6OW3 - chains D and H of the 9 polymer chains in the assembly; structure by X-ray diffraction, 2.77 A resolution.

# Chain D
Protein: DNA-directed RNA polymerase subunit beta'
From: Thermus thermophilus
Notes: EC 2.7.7.6
Reference sequence: Q8RQE8 (RPOC_THET8); residue numbers follow UniProt; this construct covers 1-1524
Amino-acid sequence (1524 residues; each row starts with the number of its first residue):
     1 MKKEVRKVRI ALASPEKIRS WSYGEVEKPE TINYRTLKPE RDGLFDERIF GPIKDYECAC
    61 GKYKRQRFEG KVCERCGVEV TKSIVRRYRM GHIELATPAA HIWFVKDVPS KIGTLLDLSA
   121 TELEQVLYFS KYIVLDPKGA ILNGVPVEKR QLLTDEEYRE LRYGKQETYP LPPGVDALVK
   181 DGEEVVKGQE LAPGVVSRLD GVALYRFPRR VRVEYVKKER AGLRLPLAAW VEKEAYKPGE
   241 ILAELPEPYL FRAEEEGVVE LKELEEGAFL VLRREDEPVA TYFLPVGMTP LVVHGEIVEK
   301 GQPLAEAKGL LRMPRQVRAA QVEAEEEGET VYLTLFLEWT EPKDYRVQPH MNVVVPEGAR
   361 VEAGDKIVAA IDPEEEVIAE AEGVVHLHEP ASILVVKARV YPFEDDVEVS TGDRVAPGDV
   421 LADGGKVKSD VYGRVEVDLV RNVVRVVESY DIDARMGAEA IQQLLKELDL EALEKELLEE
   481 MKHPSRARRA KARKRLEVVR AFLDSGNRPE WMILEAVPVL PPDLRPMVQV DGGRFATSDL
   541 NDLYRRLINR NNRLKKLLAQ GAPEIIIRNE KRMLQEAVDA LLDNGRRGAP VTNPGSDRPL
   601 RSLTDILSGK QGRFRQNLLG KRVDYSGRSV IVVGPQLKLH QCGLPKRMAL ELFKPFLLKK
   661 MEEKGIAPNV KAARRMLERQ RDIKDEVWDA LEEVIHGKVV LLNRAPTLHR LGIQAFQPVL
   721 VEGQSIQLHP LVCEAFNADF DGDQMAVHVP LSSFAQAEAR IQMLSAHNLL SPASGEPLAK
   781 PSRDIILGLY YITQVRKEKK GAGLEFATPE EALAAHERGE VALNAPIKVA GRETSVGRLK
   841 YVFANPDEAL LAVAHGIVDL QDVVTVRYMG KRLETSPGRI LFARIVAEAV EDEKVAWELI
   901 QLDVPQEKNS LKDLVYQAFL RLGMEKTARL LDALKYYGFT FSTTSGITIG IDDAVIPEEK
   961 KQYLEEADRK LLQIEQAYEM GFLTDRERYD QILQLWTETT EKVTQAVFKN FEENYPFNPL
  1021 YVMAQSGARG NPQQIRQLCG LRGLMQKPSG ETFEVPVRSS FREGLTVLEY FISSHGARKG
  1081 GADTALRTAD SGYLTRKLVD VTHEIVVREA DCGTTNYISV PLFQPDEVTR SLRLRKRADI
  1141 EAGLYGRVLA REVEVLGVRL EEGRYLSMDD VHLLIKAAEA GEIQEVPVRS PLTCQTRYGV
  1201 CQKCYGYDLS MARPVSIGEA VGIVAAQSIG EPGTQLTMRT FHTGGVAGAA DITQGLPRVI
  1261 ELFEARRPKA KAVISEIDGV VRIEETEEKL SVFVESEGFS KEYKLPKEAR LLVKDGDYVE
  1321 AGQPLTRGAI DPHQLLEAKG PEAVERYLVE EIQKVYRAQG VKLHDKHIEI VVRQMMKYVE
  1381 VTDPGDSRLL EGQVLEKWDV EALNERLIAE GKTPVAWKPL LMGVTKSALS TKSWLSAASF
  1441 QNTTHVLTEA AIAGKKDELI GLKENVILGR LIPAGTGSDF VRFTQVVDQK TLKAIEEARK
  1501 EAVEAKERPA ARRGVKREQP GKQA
Unresolved in the structure: 1-2, 1238-1253, 1503-1524
Ion coordination: Zn2+ site 1: Cys-58, Cys-60, Cys-73, Cys-76; Mg2+ site 1: Asp-739, Asp-741, Asp-743 (shared with 1 residue of chain I); Mg2+ site 2: Lys-840 (shared with 1 residue of chain B); Zn2+ site 2: Cys-1112, Cys-1194, Cys-1201, Cys-1204
Residues lining bound ligands: pyrophosphate (POP): Asn-737, Asp-739, Arg-1029

# Chain H
Molecule: 27-nt DNA strand
Sequence (27 nucleotides; numbered 1 to 25 plus 5 insertion-coded residues; 3 numbers in that range are skipped by the numbering (no residue carries them; nothing is unmodelled there); the number before each row is that of its first residue; a row labelled like 11A-11E holds insertion residues (11A, then the next letters in order)):
     1 TATAATGGGA G
11A-11E CTGGA
    15 TCTGATGCAG G
Unresolved in the structure: 11A-11E, 23-25

# Chain D / chain H interface
Contacting residue pairs (6):
  Val-108(D) / DG21(H)  sugar contact
  Pro-109(D) / DG21(H)  sugar contact
  Lys-491(D) / DC22(H)  salt bridge to the phosphate
  Arg-1266(D) / DG18(H)  hydrogen bond to the phosphate
  Arg-1266(D) / DA19(H)  salt bridge to the phosphate
  Lys-1426(D) / DT20(H)  salt bridge to the phosphate

# In short
The chain D/chain H interface involves 5 residues from each chain, with 1 hydrogen bond and 3 salt bridges.
Polar contacts include Arg-1266(D)/DG18(H), Lys-491(D)/DC22(H) and Arg-1266(D)/DA19(H). Bound to chain D:
pyrophosphate. Cys-58(D), Cys-60(D), Cys-73(D) and Cys-76(D) coordinate Zn2+ site 1.
Here chain D is DNA-directed RNA polymerase subunit beta' (Thermus thermophilus) and chain H is a 27-nt DNA
strand. Entry 6OW3 (X-ray crystal structure of a bacterial reiterative transcription complex of pyrG promoter
variant -1T) was determined by X-ray diffraction together with 6OVR, 6OVY, 6OY5, 6OY6, 6OY7, 6P70 and 6P71
from the same study.
